PDB entry 1RGN | X-ray diffraction, 2.80 A resolution | chains L and M of the 3 polymer chains in the assembly

[Chain L]
Molecule: Reaction center protein L chain
Source organism: Rhodobacter sphaeroides
Reference sequence: P02954 (RCEL_RHOSH); residues 1-281 here = UniProt positions 1-281
Amino-acid sequence (281 residues; numbered 1 to 281; the number before each row is that of its first residue):
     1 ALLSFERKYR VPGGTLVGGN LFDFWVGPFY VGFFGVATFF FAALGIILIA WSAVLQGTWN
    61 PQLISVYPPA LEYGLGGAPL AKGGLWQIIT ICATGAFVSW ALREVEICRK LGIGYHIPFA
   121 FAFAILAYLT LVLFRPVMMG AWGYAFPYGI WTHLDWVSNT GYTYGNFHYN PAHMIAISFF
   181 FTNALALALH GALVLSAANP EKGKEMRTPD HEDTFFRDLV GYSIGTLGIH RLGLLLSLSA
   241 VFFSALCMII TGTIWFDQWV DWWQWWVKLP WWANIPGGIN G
Bound ions: bacteriochlorophyll a Mg site 1 near H153 (its only coordinating residue here); bacteriochlorophyll a Mg site 2 near H173 (its only coordinating residue here); Fe ion: H190, H230 (shared with H219(M), E234(M), H266(M) of chain M)
Residues lining bound ligands:
  - bacteriochlorophyll a (BCL), molecule 1: I46, I49, F97, Y128, L131, F146, I150, H153, L154, W156, V157
  - bacteriochlorophyll a (BCL), molecule 2: F97, F121, A124, I125, A127, Y128, L131, W156, V157, S158, T160, G161, Y162, N166, F167, H168, H173, A176, I177, F180, F181, V241, S244, A245, C247, M248
  - bacteriochlorophyll a (BCL), molecule 3: V157, Y162, H168, F181
  - bacteriochlorophyll a (BCL), molecule 4: H168, H173, M174, I177, S178, F181, T182
  - bacteriopheophytin a (BPH), molecule 1: F41, A42, G45, I49, C92, A93, A96, F97, W100, E104, I117, A120, F121, F123, A124, Y128, F146, Y148, G149, I150, H153, F180, S237, L238, V241
  - bacteriopheophytin a (BPH), molecule 2: F181, A184, L185, A188, L189, F216, L219, V220
  - ubiquinone-10 (U10), molecule 1: V26, F29, Y30, G35, T38, F39, W100, R103
  - ubiquinone-10 (U10), molecule 2: P171, M174, I175, S178, F179, T182, L185, A186, L189, H190, L193, V194, P209, E212, D213, F216, V220, Y222, S223, I224, G225, T226, I229, L232, W263

[Chain M]
Molecule: Reaction center protein M chain
Source organism: Rhodobacter sphaeroides
Reference sequence: P02953 (RCEM_RHOSH); numbering as in UniProt (aligned over 1-307)
Amino-acid sequence (307 residues; row label = number of the first residue in the row):
     1 AEYQNIFSQV QVRGPADLGM TEDVNLANRS GVGPFSTLLG WFGNAQLGPI YLGSLGVLSL
    61 FSGLMWFFTI GIWFWYQAGW NPAVFLRDLF FFSLEPPAPE YGLSFAAPLK EGGLWLIASF
   121 FMFVAVWSWW GRTYLRAQAL GMGKHTAWAF LSAIWLWMVL GFIRPILMGS WSEAVPYGIF
   181 SHLDWTNNFS LVHGNLFYNP FHGLSIAFLY GSALLFAMHG ATILAVSRFG GERELEQIAD
   241 RGTAAERAAL FWRWTMGFNA TMEGIHRWAI WMAVLVTLTG GIGILLSGTV VDNWYVWGQN
   301 HGMAPLN
Disordered / not traced: 303-307
Bound ions: bacteriochlorophyll a Mg site 1 near H182 (its only coordinating residue here); bacteriochlorophyll a Mg site 2 near H202 (its only coordinating residue here); Fe ion: H219, E234, H266 (shared with H190(L), H230(L) of chain L)
Residues lining bound ligands:
  - bacteriochlorophyll a (BCL), molecule 1: W66, F67, L89, M122, W157, L160, V175, I179, H182, L183, W185, T186
  - bacteriochlorophyll a (BCL), molecule 2: W66, M122, V126, F150, A153, I154, L156, W157, L160, W185, T186, N187, F189, S190, N195, L196, F197, H202, S205, I206, L209, Y210, V276, T277, G280, G281, I284
  - bacteriochlorophyll a (BCL), molecule 3: T186, F197, Y210
  - bacteriochlorophyll a (BCL), molecule 4: F197, G203, L204, I206, A207, Y210, G211, L214
  - bacteriopheophytin a (BPH), molecule 1: S59, L60, G63, L64, W66, F67, A125, V126, W129, T133, T146, A149, F150, A153, A273, V274, T277
  - bacteriopheophytin a (BPH), molecule 2: Y210, A213, L214, A217, M218, W252, T255, M256
  - spheroidene (SPO): W66, F67, F68, I70, G71, I72, F74, W75, F85, L89, F105, W115, L116, S119, F120, M122, F123, W157, M158, L160, G161, F162, W171, V175, P176, Y177, G178, I179, H182
  - ubiquinone-10 (U10): L214, L215, M218, H219, T222, I223, A245, A248, A249, W252, M256, F258, N259, A260, T261, M262, I265, W268, M272

[How chain L and chain M interact]
Residue-residue contacts (206):
  A1(L) - R253(M)  hydrogen bond (backbone-side chain)
  L3(L) - R253(M)
  L3(L) - N259(M)
  F5(L) - R241(M)
  F5(L) - E246(M)
  E6(L) - L250(M)
  E6(L) - R253(M)  salt bridge
  E6(L) - W254(M)  hydrogen bond
  K8(L) - E246(M)  salt bridge
  Y9(L) - T243(M)  hydrogen bond
  Y9(L) - E246(M)  hydrogen bond
  Y9(L) - R247(M)
  Y9(L) - L250(M)  hydrophobic
  Y9(L) - W254(M)
  R10(L) - W254(M)
  W25(L) - W254(M)
  P28(L) - R253(M)
  P28(L) - W254(M)
  P28(L) - G257(M)
  F29(L) - W254(M)
  F29(L) - T255(M)
  F29(L) - M256(M)
  F29(L) - G257(M)
  Y30(L) - W254(M)  hydrogen bond (backbone-backbone)
  W100(L) - T255(M)
  R103(L) - W254(M)  hydrogen bond (side chain-backbone)
  R103(L) - T255(M)  hydrogen bond (side chain-backbone)
  E104(L) - F251(M)
  E104(L) - W252(M)
  E104(L) - T255(M)
  I107(L) - F251(M)  hydrophobic
  I107(L) - T255(M)
  C108(L) - F251(M)  hydrophobic
  K110(L) - W254(M)
  L111(L) - R247(M)  hydrogen bond (backbone-side chain)
  L111(L) - F251(M)
  L111(L) - W254(M)  hydrophobic
  G112(L) - R228(M)  hydrogen bond (backbone-side chain)
  G112(L) - F229(M)
  I113(L) - A225(M)
  I113(L) - V226(M)  hydrophobic
  I113(L) - R228(M)  hydrogen bond (backbone-side chain)
  I113(L) - R247(M)
  G114(L) - A225(M)  hydrogen bond (backbone-backbone)
  G114(L) - R228(M)
  Y115(L) - E2(M)
  H116(L) - Q4(M)  hydrogen bond (side chain-backbone)
  H116(L) - A221(M)
  H116(L) - L224(M)
  H116(L) - A225(M)
  I117(L) - A221(M)
  I117(L) - T222(M)
  I117(L) - F251(M)  hydrophobic
  I117(L) - W252(M)  hydrophobic
  W151(L) - F197(M)
  L154(L) - F197(M)
  S158(L) - F197(M)
  Y162(L) - N187(M)  hydrogen bond
  Y162(L) - L191(M)
  N166(L) - L183(M)
  N166(L) - D184(M)
  N166(L) - N187(M)
  H168(L) - L183(M)  hydrogen bond (side chain-backbone)
  H168(L) - T186(M)
  Y169(L) - F180(M)  hydrophobic
  Y169(L) - D184(M)  hydrogen bond
  M174(L) - F180(M)  hydrophobic
  M174(L) - L183(M)  hydrophobic
  F180(L) - L209(M)
  F180(L) - A213(M)  hydrophobic
  N183(L) - S212(M)  hydrogen bond (side chain-backbone)
  N183(L) - A213(M)
  N183(L) - F216(M)
  A184(L) - A273(M)
  A186(L) - F216(M)
  L187(L) - S212(M)
  L187(L) - F216(M)
  L187(L) - A269(M)  hydrophobic
  A188(L) - A273(M)
  H190(L) - H219(M)
  H190(L) - E234(M)  salt bridge
  H190(L) - H266(M)  hydrogen bond
  G191(L) - H266(M)
  A192(L) - H145(M)
  A192(L) - T146(M)
  A192(L) - I270(M)  hydrophobic
  V194(L) - E234(M)
  V194(L) - L235(M)
  V194(L) - H266(M)
  L195(L) - H145(M)
  L195(L) - E263(M)
  L195(L) - H266(M)
  L195(L) - R267(M)
  L195(L) - I270(M)  hydrophobic
  S196(L) - M142(M)
  S196(L) - G143(M)  hydrogen bond (backbone-backbone)
  S196(L) - H145(M)
  A197(L) - M142(M)  hydrophobic
  A197(L) - L235(M)  hydrophobic
  A198(L) - L235(M)
  N199(L) - G143(M)
  N199(L) - H145(M)
  N199(L) - E263(M)  hydrogen bond
  N199(L) - R267(M)  hydrogen bond
  P200(L) - G141(M)
  E201(L) - Q138(M)
  E201(L) - G141(M)  hydrogen bond (backbone-backbone)
  E201(L) - M142(M)
  E201(L) - K144(M)  salt bridge
  M206(L) - L235(M)
  R207(L) - E22(M)
  R207(L) - L140(M)  hydrogen bond (side chain-backbone)
  R207(L) - G141(M)  hydrogen bond (side chain-backbone)
  R207(L) - M142(M)
  R207(L) - L235(M)
  T208(L) - L235(M)
  P209(L) - L235(M)
  D210(L) - M20(M)
  H211(L) - M20(M)
  H211(L) - E22(M)  salt bridge
  H211(L) - L140(M)
  H211(L) - M142(M)
  E212(L) - L235(M)
  D213(L) - N44(M)
  T214(L) - G19(M)
  T214(L) - M20(M)  hydrogen bond (side chain-backbone)
  T214(L) - R29(M)
  T214(L) - L140(M)
  F215(L) - T133(M)
  F215(L) - R136(M)
  F215(L) - A137(M)
  F215(L) - L140(M)  hydrophobic
  F215(L) - T146(M)
  R217(L) - Q46(M)
  R217(L) - G48(M)
  R217(L) - P49(M)
  R217(L) - I50(M)
  D218(L) - V24(M)
  D218(L) - R29(M)  salt bridge
  D218(L) - P49(M)
  D218(L) - I50(M)
  D218(L) - Y51(M)  hydrogen bond (backbone-backbone)
  D218(L) - R132(M)  hydrogen bond (backbone-side chain)
  L219(L) - I50(M)
  L219(L) - W129(M)
  L219(L) - R132(M)  hydrogen bond (backbone-side chain)
  V220(L) - I50(M)
  G221(L) - L47(M)
  G221(L) - G48(M)  hydrogen bond (backbone-backbone)
  G221(L) - I50(M)
  Y222(L) - L39(M)  hydrophobic
  Y222(L) - N44(M)  hydrogen bond (side chain-backbone)
  Y222(L) - Q46(M)
  S223(L) - N44(M)  hydrogen bond (backbone-side chain)
  I224(L) - G43(M)
  I224(L) - N44(M)  hydrogen bond (backbone-backbone)
  G225(L) - N44(M)
  T226(L) - E232(M)
  L227(L) - N5(M)
  L227(L) - L224(M)  hydrophobic
  L227(L) - E232(M)
  G228(L) - F42(M)
  I229(L) - F216(M)
  H230(L) - H219(M)  hydrogen bond
  H230(L) - G220(M)
  H230(L) - I223(M)
  H230(L) - E234(M)  salt bridge
  R231(L) - Y3(M)
  R231(L) - N5(M)  hydrogen bond (side chain-backbone)
  R231(L) - I6(M)  hydrogen bond (side chain-backbone)
  R231(L) - F7(M)
  R231(L) - S8(M)  hydrogen bond
  R231(L) - W41(M)
  R231(L) - F42(M)  hydrogen bond (side chain-backbone)
  L232(L) - F42(M)
  G233(L) - F216(M)
  L234(L) - A217(M)
  L234(L) - A221(M)  hydrophobic
  S237(L) - A213(M)  hydrogen bond (side chain-backbone)
  S237(L) - A217(M)  hydrogen bond (side chain-backbone)
  W263(L) - F180(M)  hydrophobic
  W266(L) - L86(M)  hydrogen bond (side chain-backbone)
  W266(L) - R87(M)  hydrogen bond (side chain-backbone)
  V267(L) - R87(M)
  W272(L) - A83(M)
  W272(L) - L86(M)  hydrophobic
  W272(L) - R87(M)  hydrogen bond (backbone-side chain)
  A273(L) - R87(M)  hydrogen bond (backbone-side chain)
  I275(L) - N81(M)
  I275(L) - A83(M)  hydrophobic
  I275(L) - V84(M)  hydrophobic
  I275(L) - R87(M)  hydrogen bond (backbone-side chain)
  P276(L) - V84(M)
  G277(L) - V84(M)
  G277(L) - R87(M)  hydrogen bond (backbone-side chain)
  G278(L) - Q77(M)  hydrogen bond (backbone-backbone)
  G278(L) - V84(M)
  G278(L) - D88(M)
  I279(L) - Q77(M)
  I279(L) - D88(M)  hydrogen bond (backbone-side chain)
  I279(L) - F91(M)
  I279(L) - F92(M)  hydrophobic
  N280(L) - R87(M)
  N280(L) - D88(M)  hydrogen bond (backbone-side chain)
  N280(L) - F91(M)
  G281(L) - R87(M)
Interface residues without a listed pair, chain L (98 interface residues in all): L2, A120, V157, F181, L189, L193, K204, L235
Interface residues without a listed pair, chain M (99 interface residues in all): D17, A78, F90, N195, L215, M218, I238, A239, A249, M272

[Summary]
98 residues of chain L and 99 residues of chain M are in contact, with 47 hydrogen bonds and 7 salt bridges.
Polar pairs include E6(L)-R253(M), K8(L)-E246(M) and H190(L)-E234(M).
Chain L is Reaction center protein L chain and chain M is Reaction center protein M chain, both from
Rhodobacter sphaeroides; the structure, Structure of the reaction centre from Rhodobacter sphaeroides
carotenoidless strain R-26.1 reconstituted with spheroidene, was determined by X-ray diffraction (same
publication as 1RG5 and 1RQK).
